6XLN - chains C and D of the 8 polymer chains in the assembly; structure by electron microscopy, 2.80 A resolution.

[Chain C]
Protein: DNA-directed RNA polymerase subunit beta
From: Escherichia coli O157:H7
Notes: EC 2.7.7.6
UniProt: B7MIX3 (RPOB_ECO45); residue numbers follow UniProt; this construct covers 1-1342
Sequence (1342 residues; each row starts with the number of its first residue):
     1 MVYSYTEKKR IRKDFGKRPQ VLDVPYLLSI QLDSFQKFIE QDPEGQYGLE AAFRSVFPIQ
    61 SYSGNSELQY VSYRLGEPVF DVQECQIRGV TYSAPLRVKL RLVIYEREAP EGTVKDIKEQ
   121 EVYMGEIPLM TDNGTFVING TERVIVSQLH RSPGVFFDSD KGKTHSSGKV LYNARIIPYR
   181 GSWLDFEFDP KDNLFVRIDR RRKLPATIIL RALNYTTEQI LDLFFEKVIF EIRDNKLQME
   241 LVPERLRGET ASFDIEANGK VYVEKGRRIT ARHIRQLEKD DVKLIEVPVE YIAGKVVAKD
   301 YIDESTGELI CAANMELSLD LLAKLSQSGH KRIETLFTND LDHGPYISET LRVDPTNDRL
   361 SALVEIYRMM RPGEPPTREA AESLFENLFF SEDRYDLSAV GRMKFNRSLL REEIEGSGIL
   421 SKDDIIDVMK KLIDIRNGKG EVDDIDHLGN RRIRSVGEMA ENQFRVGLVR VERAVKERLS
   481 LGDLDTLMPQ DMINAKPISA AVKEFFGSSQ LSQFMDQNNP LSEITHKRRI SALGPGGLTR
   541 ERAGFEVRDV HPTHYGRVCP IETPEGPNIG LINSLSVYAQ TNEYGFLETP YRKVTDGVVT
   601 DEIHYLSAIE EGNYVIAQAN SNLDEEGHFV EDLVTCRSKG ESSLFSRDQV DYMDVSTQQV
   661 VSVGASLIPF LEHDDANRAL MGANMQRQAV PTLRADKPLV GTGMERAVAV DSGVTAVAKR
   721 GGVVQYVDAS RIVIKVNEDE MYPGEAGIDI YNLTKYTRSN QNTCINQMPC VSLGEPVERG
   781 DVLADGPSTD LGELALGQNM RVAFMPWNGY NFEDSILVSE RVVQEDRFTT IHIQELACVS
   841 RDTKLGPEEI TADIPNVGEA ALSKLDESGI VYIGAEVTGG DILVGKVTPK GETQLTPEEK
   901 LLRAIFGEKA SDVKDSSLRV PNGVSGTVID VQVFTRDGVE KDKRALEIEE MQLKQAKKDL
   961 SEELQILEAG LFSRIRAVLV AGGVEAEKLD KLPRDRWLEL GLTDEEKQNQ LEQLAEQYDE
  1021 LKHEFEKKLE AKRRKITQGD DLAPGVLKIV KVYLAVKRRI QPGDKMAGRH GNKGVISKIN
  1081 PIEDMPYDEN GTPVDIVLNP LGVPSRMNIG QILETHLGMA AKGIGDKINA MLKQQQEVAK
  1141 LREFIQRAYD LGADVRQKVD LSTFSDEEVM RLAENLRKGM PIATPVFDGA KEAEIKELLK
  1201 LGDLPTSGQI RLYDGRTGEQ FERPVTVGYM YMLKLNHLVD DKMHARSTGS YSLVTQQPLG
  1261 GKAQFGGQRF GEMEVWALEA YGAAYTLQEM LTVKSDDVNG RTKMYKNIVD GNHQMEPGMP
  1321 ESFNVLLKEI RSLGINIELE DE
Disordered / not traced: 1-2, 1342
Ligand contacts:
  - chapso (1N7), molecule 1: Gln46, Tyr47, Tyr179, Asp396, Ser398, Ala399, Val400, Arg452, Glu458, Glu461, Arg465, Glu583, Tyr584
  - chapso (1N7), molecule 2: Gln725, Tyr726, Arg731, Glu962, Gln965, Ile966, Ala969
Curated features (UniProtKB/Swiss-Prot):
  - modified residue (N6-acetyllysine): Lys1022, Lys1200

[Chain D]
Protein: DNA-directed RNA polymerase subunit beta'
From: Escherichia coli O157:H7
Notes: EC 2.7.7.6
UniProt: P0A8T8 (RPOC_ECO57); numbering as in UniProt (aligned over 1-1407)
Sequence (1407 residues; numbered 1 to 1407; the number before each row is that of its first residue):
     1 MKDLLKFLKA QTKTEEFDAI KIALASPDMI RSWSFGEVKK PETINYRTFK PERDGLFCAR
    61 IFGPVKDYEC LCGKYKRLKH RGVICEKCGV EVTQTKVRRE RMGHIELASP TAHIWFLKSL
   121 PSRIGLLLDM PLRDIERVLY FESYVVIEGG MTNLERQQIL TEEQYLDALE EFGDEFDAKM
   181 GAEAIQALLK SMDLEQECEQ LREELNETNS ETKRKKLTKR IKLLEAFVQS GNKPEWMILT
   241 VLPVLPPDLR PLVPLDGGRF ATSDLNDLYR RVINRNNRLK RLLDLAAPDI IVRNEKRMLQ
   301 EAVDALLDNG RRGRAITGSN KRPLKSLADM IKGKQGRFRQ NLLGKRVDYS GRSVITVGPY
   361 LRLHQCGLPK KMALELFKPF IYGKLELRGL ATTIKAAKKM VEREEAVVWD ILDEVIREHP
   421 VLLNRAPTLH RLGIQAFEPV LIEGKAIQLH PLVCAAYNAD FDGDQMAVHV PLTLEAQLEA
   481 RALMMSTNNI LSPANGEPII VPSQDVVLGL YYMTRDCVNA KGEGMVLTGP KEAERLYRSG
   541 LASLHARVKV RITEYEKDAN GELVAKTSLK DTTVGRAILW MIVPKGLPYS IVNQALGKKA
   601 ISKMLNTCYR ILGLKPTVIF ADQIMYTGFA YAARSGASVG IDDMVIPEKK HEIISEAEAE
   661 VAEIQEQFQS GLVTAGERYN KVIDIWAAAN DRVSKAMMDN LQTETVINRD GQEEKQVSFN
   721 SIYMMADSGA RGSAAQIRQL AGMRGLMAKP DGSIIETPIT ANFREGLNVL QYFISTHGAR
   781 KGLADTALKT ANSGYLTRRL VDVAQDLVVT EDDCGTHEGI MMTPVIEGGD VKEPLRDRVL
   841 GRVTAEDVLK PGTADILVPR NTLLHEQWCD LLEENSVDAV KVRSVVSCDT DFGVCAHCYG
   901 RDLARGHIIN KGEAIGVIAA QSIGEPGTQL TMRTFHIGGA ASRAAAESSI QVKNKGSIKL
   961 SNVKSVVNSS GKLVITSRNT ELKLIDEFGR TKESYKVPYG AVLAKGDGEQ VAGGETVANW
  1021 DPHTMPVITE VSGFVRFTDM IDGQTITRQT DELTGLSSLV VLDSAERTAG GKDLRPALKI
  1081 VDAQGNDVLI PGTDMPAQYF LPGKAIVQLE DGVQISSGDT LARIPQESGG TKDITGGLPR
  1141 VADLFEARRP KEPAILAEIS GIVSFGKETK GKRRLVITPV DGSDPYEEMI PKWRQLNVFE
  1201 GERVERGDVI SDGPEAPHDI LRLRGVHAVT RYIVNEVQDV YRLQGVKIND KHIEVIVRQM
  1261 LRKATIVNAG SSDFLEGEQV EYSRVKIANR ELEANGKVGA TYSRDLLGIT KASLATESFI
  1321 SAASFQETTR VLTEAAVAGK RDELRGLKEN VIVGRLIPAG TGYAYHQDRM RRRAAGEAPA
  1381 APQVTAEDAS ASLAELLNAG LGGSDNE
Disordered / not traced: 1-15, 933-947, 1127-1135, 1376-1407
Metal / ion sites: Zn2+ site 1: Cys70, Cys72, Cys85, Cys88; Mg2+: Asp460, Asp462, Asp464 (shared with 1 residue of chain R); Zn2+ site 2: Cys814, Cys888, Cys895, Cys898
Curated features (UniProtKB/Swiss-Prot):
  - binding site (Zn(2+)): Cys70, Cys72, Cys85, Cys88, Cys814, Cys888, Cys895, Cys898
  - binding site (Mg(2+)): Asp460, Asp462, Asp464
  - modified residue: Lys972 (N6-acetyllysine)

[Interface between chain C and chain D]
Pairs across the interface (370; chain C residue first):
  Phe545(C) - Ala784(D)
  Phe545(C) - Leu788(D)  hydrophobic
  Arg548(C) - Arg780(D)  hydrogen bond (backbone-side chain)
  Asp549(C) - Pro750(D)
  Asp549(C) - Arg780(D)
  Val550(C) - Pro750(D)
  Val550(C) - Phe773(D)  hydrophobic
  Val550(C) - Thr776(D)
  Val550(C) - His777(D)  hydrogen bond (backbone-side chain)
  His551(C) - Phe773(D)
  His554(C) - Phe773(D)
  Tyr555(C) - Val769(D)
  Tyr555(C) - Phe773(D)
  Cys559(C) - Arg780(D)
  Pro560(C) - Phe773(D)  hydrophobic
  Pro560(C) - Thr776(D)
  Pro560(C) - Arg780(D)  hydrogen bond (backbone-side chain)
  Ile561(C) - Tyr772(D)  hydrophobic
  Ile561(C) - Thr776(D)
  Glu565(C) - Leu783(D)
  Gly566(C) - Ala787(D)
  Ile569(C) - Ala784(D)  hydrophobic
  Ile569(C) - Ala787(D)  hydrophobic
  Gly570(C) - Arg780(D)
  Asn573(C) - Arg780(D)
  Gln618(C) - Val769(D)
  Asn620(C) - Val769(D)
  Thr635(C) - Leu770(D)
  Arg637(C) - Leu770(D)
  Ser642(C) - Leu770(D)
  Thr657(C) - Val769(D)
  Val660(C) - Val769(D)  hydrophobic
  Val660(C) - Phe773(D)  hydrophobic
  Leu671(C) - Tyr772(D)
  Glu672(C) - Gly766(D)
  Glu672(C) - Leu767(D)  hydrogen bond (backbone-backbone)
  His673(C) - Phe763(D)  hydrogen bond (side chain-backbone)
  His673(C) - Arg764(D)  hydrogen bond (side chain-backbone)
  His673(C) - Glu765(D)  hydrogen bond (side chain-backbone)
  His673(C) - Gly766(D)
  Asp674(C) - Phe763(D)
  Asp674(C) - Tyr772(D)  hydrogen bond (backbone-side chain)
  Asp675(C) - Arg744(D)  salt bridge
  Asp675(C) - Phe763(D)
  Asp675(C) - Tyr772(D)
  Ala676(C) - Tyr772(D)
  Ala676(C) - Ala779(D)  hydrophobic
  Asn677(C) - Ala779(D)
  Asn677(C) - Leu783(D)
  Ala679(C) - Tyr772(D)
  Leu680(C) - Leu783(D)  hydrophobic
  Phe804(C) - Ala637(D)
  Phe804(C) - Ser638(D)  hydrogen bond (backbone-side chain)
  Met805(C) - Ala633(D)
  Met805(C) - Gly636(D)
  Met805(C) - Ala637(D)
  Pro806(C) - Asp505(D)
  Pro806(C) - Ala632(D)
  Pro806(C) - Ala633(D)
  Pro806(C) - Ala637(D)
  Asn808(C) - Pro359(D)
  Asn808(C) - Phe629(D)
  Asn808(C) - Ala633(D)
  Gly809(C) - Val357(D)
  Gly809(C) - Pro359(D)
  Gly809(C) - Phe629(D)
  Tyr810(C) - Val357(D)
  Tyr810(C) - Pro359(D)
  Phe812(C) - Val357(D)  hydrophobic
  Phe812(C) - Pro451(D)  hydrophobic
  Phe812(C) - Phe461(D)
  Phe812(C) - Ser503(D)
  Phe812(C) - Asp505(D)
  Phe812(C) - Phe629(D)  hydrophobic
  Glu813(C) - Asp460(D)
  Glu813(C) - Phe461(D)  hydrogen bond (backbone-backbone)
  Glu813(C) - Gln504(D)  hydrogen bond
  Asp814(C) - Phe461(D)
  Asp814(C) - Asp462(D)
  Ser815(C) - Phe461(D)
  Arg841(C) - Asp256(D)  hydrogen bond (side chain-backbone)
  Arg841(C) - Gly257(D)
  Lys844(C) - Tyr46(D)
  Lys844(C) - Arg47(D)  hydrogen bond (side chain-backbone)
  Lys844(C) - Thr48(D)
  Lys844(C) - Phe49(D)
  Glu892(C) - Lys66(D)
  Glu892(C) - Glu69(D)
  Pro1062(C) - Ala446(D)
  Gly1063(C) - Val354(D)
  Lys1065(C) - Asp462(D)
  Lys1073(C) - Asp462(D)  salt bridge
  Val1075(C) - Ile355(D)
  Val1075(C) - Thr356(D)
  Val1075(C) - Phe461(D)  hydrogen bond (backbone-backbone)
  Val1075(C) - Gly463(D)
  Ile1076(C) - Thr356(D)
  Ser1077(C) - Thr356(D)
  Ser1077(C) - Val357(D)
  Pro1100(C) - Ala637(D)
  Pro1100(C) - Val639(D)  hydrophobic
  Leu1101(C) - Gln504(D)
  Leu1101(C) - Leu508(D)  hydrophobic
  Leu1101(C) - Met725(D)  hydrophobic
  Leu1101(C) - Ala730(D)  hydrophobic
  Leu1101(C) - Arg731(D)
  Val1103(C) - Val639(D)  hydrophobic
  Pro1104(C) - Ile722(D)  hydrophobic
  Pro1104(C) - Met725(D)  hydrophobic
  Pro1104(C) - Gln736(D)
  Ser1105(C) - Arg731(D)  hydrogen bond
  Ser1105(C) - Gln736(D)  hydrogen bond (backbone-side chain)
  Arg1106(C) - Arg731(D)
  Met1107(C) - Gln736(D)
  Met1107(C) - Gln739(D)
  Met1107(C) - Leu740(D)  hydrophobic
  Met1107(C) - Phe763(D)  hydrophobic
  Ile1109(C) - Ile641(D)  hydrophobic
  Ile1109(C) - Met644(D)  hydrophobic
  Ile1109(C) - Leu740(D)  hydrophobic
  Ile1109(C) - Phe763(D)
  Ile1112(C) - Val639(D)  hydrophobic
  Ile1112(C) - Gly640(D)
  Ile1112(C) - Ile641(D)
  Leu1113(C) - Ile641(D)  hydrophobic
  His1116(C) - Gly640(D)
  His1116(C) - Ile641(D)  hydrogen bond (side chain-backbone)
  Phe1187(C) - Leu767(D)
  Phe1187(C) - Val769(D)  hydrophobic
  Phe1187(C) - Tyr772(D)  hydrophobic
  Glu1192(C) - Arg764(D)  salt bridge
  Lys1196(C) - Asp642(D)  salt bridge
  Gln1209(C) - Ser638(D)
  Gln1209(C) - Gly640(D)
  Gln1209(C) - Asp643(D)
  Glu1219(C) - Arg634(D)  salt bridge
  Phe1221(C) - Ala633(D)
  Glu1222(C) - Tyr512(D)  hydrogen bond
  Glu1222(C) - Tyr537(D)  hydrogen bond
  Glu1222(C) - Arg634(D)  hydrogen bond (backbone-backbone)
  Glu1222(C) - Ser635(D)
  Arg1223(C) - Tyr512(D)
  Arg1223(C) - Ser635(D)  hydrogen bond (backbone-backbone)
  Arg1223(C) - Gly636(D)
  Arg1223(C) - Ala637(D)
  Arg1223(C) - Phe719(D)  hydrogen bond (side chain-backbone)
  Arg1223(C) - Ser721(D)  hydrogen bond
  Arg1223(C) - Met724(D)
  Pro1224(C) - Gly636(D)
  Pro1224(C) - Ser638(D)
  Val1225(C) - Gly636(D)
  Val1225(C) - Ser638(D)
  Thr1226(C) - Ser638(D)  hydrogen bond (backbone-side chain)
  Thr1226(C) - Val639(D)  hydrogen bond (side chain-backbone)
  Thr1226(C) - Gly640(D)
  Val1239(C) - Val354(D)  hydrophobic
  Val1239(C) - Lys445(D)
  Asp1240(C) - Lys445(D)  salt bridge
  Lys1242(C) - Arg352(D)
  Lys1242(C) - Val354(D)
  Met1243(C) - Arg352(D)
  Met1243(C) - Met372(D)  hydrophobic
  Met1243(C) - Lys445(D)
  His1244(C) - Gly351(D)
  His1244(C) - Arg352(D)  hydrogen bond (backbone-backbone)
  His1244(C) - Met372(D)
  Ala1245(C) - Ser350(D)
  Ala1245(C) - Gly351(D)
  Ala1245(C) - Met372(D)  hydrophobic
  Ala1245(C) - Glu375(D)
  Ala1245(C) - Leu376(D)  hydrophobic
  Arg1246(C) - Asp348(D)  salt bridge
  Arg1246(C) - Tyr349(D)  hydrogen bond (backbone-backbone)
  Arg1246(C) - Ser350(D)  hydrogen bond (backbone-backbone)
  Arg1246(C) - Glu375(D)
  Arg1246(C) - Leu376(D)
  Ser1247(C) - Asp348(D)
  Ser1247(C) - Tyr349(D)  hydrogen bond (backbone-backbone)
  Ser1247(C) - Glu375(D)
  Ser1247(C) - Leu376(D)
  Ser1247(C) - Lys378(D)
  Thr1248(C) - Tyr349(D)
  Tyr1251(C) - Asp348(D)  hydrogen bond
  Leu1253(C) - Arg99(D)  hydrogen bond (backbone-side chain)
  Leu1253(C) - Pro251(D)  hydrophobic
  Leu1253(C) - Val253(D)  hydrophobic
  Val1254(C) - Arg99(D)  hydrogen bond (backbone-side chain)
  Val1254(C) - Leu249(D)
  Val1254(C) - Pro251(D)
  Val1254(C) - Arg337(D)
  Thr1255(C) - Arg337(D)
  Thr1255(C) - Asn341(D)
  Gln1257(C) - Asn341(D)  hydrogen bond (side chain-backbone)
  Gln1257(C) - Lys345(D)
  Pro1258(C) - Arg346(D)
  Pro1258(C) - Asp348(D)
  Leu1259(C) - Arg346(D)
  Gly1260(C) - Arg346(D)
  Phe1265(C) - Glu375(D)
  Gly1267(C) - Arg346(D)  hydrogen bond (backbone-side chain)
  Gly1267(C) - Val347(D)
  Gly1267(C) - Ser350(D)
  Gln1268(C) - Arg346(D)
  Gln1268(C) - Val347(D)  hydrogen bond (backbone-backbone)
  Gln1268(C) - Ser350(D)  hydrogen bond (backbone-side chain)
  Gln1268(C) - Gly351(D)
  Gln1268(C) - Arg352(D)
  Gln1268(C) - His469(D)
  Arg1269(C) - Arg339(D)  hydrogen bond (side chain-backbone)
  Arg1269(C) - Gln340(D)  hydrogen bond (side chain-backbone)
  Arg1269(C) - Gly344(D)  hydrogen bond (side chain-backbone)
  Arg1269(C) - Lys345(D)
  Arg1269(C) - Arg346(D)
  Phe1270(C) - Gly344(D)
  Phe1270(C) - Lys345(D)  hydrogen bond (backbone-backbone)
  Phe1270(C) - Val347(D)  hydrophobic
  Phe1270(C) - Ile434(D)  hydrophobic
  Phe1270(C) - His469(D)
  Glu1272(C) - Arg339(D)  salt bridge
  Glu1272(C) - Leu343(D)
  Glu1272(C) - Arg798(D)  salt bridge
  Met1273(C) - Thr428(D)
  Glu1274(C) - Asn424(D)
  Glu1274(C) - Ala426(D)
  Glu1274(C) - Thr428(D)  hydrogen bond
  Glu1274(C) - Ile434(D)
  Val1275(C) - Leu343(D)
  Trp1276(C) - Arg798(D)
  Trp1276(C) - Val801(D)
  Trp1276(C) - Val917(D)
  Trp1276(C) - Gln921(D)  hydrogen bond (backbone-side chain)
  Ala1277(C) - Thr428(D)
  Ala1277(C) - Ile434(D)  hydrophobic
  Ala1277(C) - Gln921(D)
  Leu1278(C) - Met484(D)  hydrophobic
  Glu1279(C) - Ala914(D)
  Glu1279(C) - Val917(D)
  Glu1279(C) - Leu1347(D)
  Glu1279(C) - Val1351(D)
  Glu1279(C) - Ile1357(D)
  Ala1280(C) - Arg431(D)
  Ala1280(C) - Ile918(D)
  Ala1280(C) - Gln921(D)
  Tyr1281(C) - Arg431(D)  hydrogen bond (side chain-backbone)
  Tyr1281(C) - Leu432(D)
  Tyr1281(C) - Ile434(D)  hydrogen bond (side chain-backbone)
  Tyr1281(C) - Leu483(D)
  Tyr1281(C) - Met484(D)  hydrophobic
  Tyr1281(C) - Asn489(D)
  Gly1282(C) - Leu483(D)
  Gly1282(C) - Gly1360(D)
  Gly1282(C) - Thr1361(D)  hydrogen bond (backbone-side chain)
  Ala1283(C) - Glu479(D)
  Ala1283(C) - Leu483(D)
  Ala1283(C) - Met484(D)  hydrophobic
  Ala1284(C) - Glu479(D)
  Ala1284(C) - Leu1356(D)
  Ala1284(C) - Ile1357(D)  hydrophobic
  Ala1284(C) - Ala1359(D)
  Ala1284(C) - Thr1361(D)  hydrogen bond (backbone-side chain)
  Ala1284(C) - Gly1362(D)
  Tyr1285(C) - Glu475(D)
  Tyr1285(C) - Glu479(D)  hydrogen bond (backbone-side chain)
  Tyr1285(C) - Leu1356(D)
  Tyr1285(C) - Thr1361(D)
  Thr1286(C) - Ala476(D)  hydrogen bond (side chain-backbone)
  Thr1286(C) - Glu479(D)  hydrogen bond (backbone-side chain)
  Leu1287(C) - Val1351(D)  hydrophobic
  Leu1287(C) - Ile1357(D)  hydrophobic
  Gln1288(C) - Gly1354(D)  hydrogen bond (side chain-backbone)
  Gln1288(C) - Arg1355(D)
  Gln1288(C) - Leu1356(D)
  Glu1289(C) - Val470(D)
  Glu1289(C) - Pro471(D)
  Glu1289(C) - Leu472(D)  hydrogen bond (side chain-backbone)
  Glu1289(C) - Thr473(D)  hydrogen bond
  Glu1289(C) - Ala476(D)
  Met1290(C) - Val347(D)
  Met1290(C) - Leu422(D)  hydrophobic
  Met1290(C) - His469(D)
  Leu1291(C) - Lys345(D)  hydrogen bond (backbone-side chain)
  Leu1291(C) - Val1351(D)
  Thr1292(C) - Gly1354(D)
  Lys1294(C) - Val347(D)
  Lys1294(C) - Asp348(D)
  Lys1294(C) - Val470(D)  hydrogen bond (side chain-backbone)
  Ser1295(C) - Lys345(D)
  Ser1295(C) - Arg346(D)  hydrogen bond (side chain-backbone)
  Asp1296(C) - Asn341(D)
  Asp1296(C) - Lys345(D)  salt bridge
  Met1304(C) - Leu472(D)  hydrophobic
  Tyr1305(C) - Tyr349(D)
  Tyr1305(C) - Pro379(D)  hydrophobic
  Tyr1305(C) - Tyr382(D)
  Tyr1305(C) - Ile394(D)  hydrophobic
  Ile1308(C) - Pro379(D)  hydrophobic
  Ile1308(C) - Phe380(D)  hydrophobic
  Ile1308(C) - Leu472(D)  hydrophobic
  Val1309(C) - Pro379(D)
  Val1309(C) - Gly383(D)
  Val1309(C) - Glu386(D)
  His1313(C) - Phe380(D)
  His1313(C) - Leu472(D)
  His1313(C) - Thr473(D)
  His1313(C) - Leu474(D)  hydrogen bond (backbone-backbone)
  His1313(C) - Gln477(D)  hydrogen bond
  Met1315(C) - Thr473(D)
  Met1319(C) - Val1353(D)
  Pro1320(C) - Lys345(D)
  Pro1320(C) - Val1353(D)
  Pro1320(C) - Gly1354(D)
  Glu1321(C) - Arg99(D)
  Ser1322(C) - Asn341(D)
  Ser1322(C) - Leu342(D)
  Phe1323(C) - Ile20(D)  hydrophobic
  Phe1323(C) - Leu342(D)
  Phe1323(C) - Ile1352(D)  hydrophobic
  Phe1323(C) - Val1353(D)  hydrophobic
  Val1325(C) - Arg99(D)
  Val1325(C) - Leu249(D)  hydrophobic
  Val1325(C) - Arg337(D)
  Leu1326(C) - Arg337(D)
  Leu1326(C) - Phe338(D)  hydrophobic
  Leu1326(C) - Leu342(D)  hydrophobic
  Lys1328(C) - Glu100(D)
  Lys1328(C) - Met102(D)
  Lys1328(C) - Leu245(D)
  Lys1328(C) - Leu249(D)
  Glu1329(C) - Leu245(D)
  Glu1329(C) - Met330(D)
  Glu1329(C) - Ile331(D)
  Glu1329(C) - Arg337(D)  salt bridge
  Arg1331(C) - Trp33(D)
  Arg1331(C) - Met102(D)
  Arg1331(C) - Pro243(D)
  Ser1332(C) - Met102(D)
  Ser1332(C) - Pro243(D)
  Ser1332(C) - Leu245(D)  hydrogen bond (side chain-backbone)
  Ser1332(C) - Tyr269(D)
  Ser1332(C) - Leu327(D)
  Leu1333(C) - Trp115(D)  hydrophobic
  Leu1333(C) - Pro243(D)
  Leu1333(C) - Leu307(D)  hydrophobic
  Leu1333(C) - Leu327(D)  hydrophobic
  Gly1334(C) - Leu24(D)
  Gly1334(C) - Ala25(D)  hydrogen bond (backbone-backbone)
  Gly1334(C) - His113(D)  hydrogen bond (backbone-side chain)
  Ile1335(C) - Ile22(D)  hydrophobic
  Ile1335(C) - Ala23(D)
  Ile1335(C) - Trp115(D)  hydrophobic
  Asn1336(C) - Lys21(D)
  Asn1336(C) - Ile22(D)
  Asn1336(C) - Ala23(D)  hydrogen bond (backbone-backbone)
  Asn1336(C) - Leu24(D)
  Asn1336(C) - Met29(D)  hydrogen bond
  Asn1336(C) - Trp33(D)
  Ile1337(C) - Ile20(D)  hydrophobic
  Ile1337(C) - Lys21(D)
  Glu1338(C) - Ile20(D)
  Glu1338(C) - Lys21(D)  hydrogen bond (backbone-backbone)
  Leu1339(C) - Phe17(D)  hydrophobic
  Leu1339(C) - Ala19(D)
  Leu1339(C) - Ile20(D)  hydrophobic
  Glu1340(C) - Phe17(D)
  Glu1340(C) - Asp18(D)  hydrogen bond (backbone-backbone)
  Glu1340(C) - Ala19(D)  hydrogen bond (backbone-backbone)
  Glu1340(C) - Lys21(D)
  Glu1340(C) - Arg1341(D)  salt bridge
  Asp1341(C) - Glu16(D)
  Asp1341(C) - Asp18(D)
Also at the interface, not in a pair above, chain C (161 interface residues in all): Pro552, Thr563, Trp807, Asn811, Gln894, Pro897, Pro1044, Gln1061, Gly1074, Asn1099, Ser1207, Gln1256, Gly1271, Gln1314, Gly1318, Ile1330
Also at the interface, not in a pair above, chain D (193 interface residues in all): Lys76, Arg77, Phe116, Leu239, Val244, Pro246, Asp248, Gly258, Ser353, Tyr360, Lys371, Pro427, His430, Gln435, Ala459, Gln465, Ala467, Arg538, Leu544, His545, Asn720, Gly732, Thr757, Asn768, Ile774, Ser775, Asp785, Thr797, Glu913, Phe1319, Leu1332, Ala1336

[In short]
161 residues of chain C and 193 residues of chain D are in contact, with 65 hydrogen bonds and 12 salt
bridges. Among the polar pairs are Asp675(C)-Arg744(D), Lys1073(C)-Asp462(D) and Glu1192(C)-Arg764(D). Ligands
of chain C: chapso.
Chain C is DNA-directed RNA polymerase subunit beta and chain D is DNA-directed RNA polymerase subunit beta',
both from Escherichia coli O157:H7; the structure, Cryo-EM structure of E. coli RNAP-DNA elongation complex 2
(RDe2) in EcmrR-dependent transcription, was determined by electron microscopy, deposited together with 6XL5,
6XL6, 6XL9, 6XLA, 6XLJ, 6XLK, 6XLL and 6XLM.
